4QQB - chains P and A of the 3 polymer chains in the assembly; structure by X-ray diffraction, 2.80 A resolution.

# Chain P
Molecule: msl2 mRNA
Notes: fragment: site F 18-mer
Sequence (18 nucleotides; numbered 4 to 21; the number before each row is that of its first residue):
     4 UUUUUUUGAG CACGUGAA
Disordered / not traced: 21

# Chain A
Name: Protein sex-lethal
Organism: Drosophila melanogaster
Notes: fragment: rrm1-rrm2
UniProt: P19339 (SXL_DROME); numbering as in UniProt (aligned over 122-294)
Chain sequence (176 residues; each row starts with the number of its first residue):
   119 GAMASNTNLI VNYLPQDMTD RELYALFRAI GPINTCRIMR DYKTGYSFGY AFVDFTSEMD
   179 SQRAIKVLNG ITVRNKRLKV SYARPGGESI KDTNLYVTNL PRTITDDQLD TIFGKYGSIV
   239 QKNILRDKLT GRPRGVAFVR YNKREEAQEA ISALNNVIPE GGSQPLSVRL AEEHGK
Disordered / not traced: 119-122, 292-294
Sequence notes: expression tag (119-121)

# How chain P and chain A interact
Contacting residue pairs (60):
  U4(P) with Tyr214(A), hydrogen bond to the phosphate; Phe256(A), base contact; Glu290(A), base contact
  U5(P) with Asn212(A), hydrogen bond to the base; Gln239(A), base contact; Asn241(A), phosphate contact; Leu243(A), sugar contact; Phe256(A), stacking on the base
  U6(P) with Tyr131(A), stacking on the base; Lys194(A), hydrogen bond to the sugar; Arg195(A), hydrogen bond to the base; Asn241(A), phosphate contact
  U7(P) with Gln134(A), hydrogen bond to the base; Lys194(A), phosphate contact
  U8(P) with Tyr131(A), phosphate contact; Gln134(A), hydrogen bond to the base; Ser165(A), hydrogen bond to the base; Phe166(A), hydrogen bond to the base; Gly167(A), base contact
  U9(P) with Ile128(A), base contact; Asn130(A), base contact; Tyr168(A), sugar contact; Lys197(A), hydrogen bond to the base; Arg202(A), hydrogen bond to the base; Val238(A), base contact; Gln239(A), base contact; Arg258(A), hydrogen bond to the sugar
  U10(P) with Tyr168(A), sugar contact; Phe170(A), sugar contact; Ala201(A), base contact; Arg202(A), hydrogen bond to the base; Gly204(A), sugar contact; Gly205(A), hydrogen bond to the sugar; Arg258(A), salt bridge to the phosphate
  G11(P) with Asn126(A), hydrogen bond to the base; Arg155(A), hydrogen bond to the phosphate; Met157(A), sugar contact; Phe170(A), stacking on the base
  A12(P) with Arg155(A), hydrogen bond to the phosphate; Tyr160(A), stacking on the base
  G13(P) with Asp138(A), hydrogen bond to the sugar; Arg155(A), phosphate contact
  C14(P) with Arg158(A), hydrogen bond to the sugar; Tyr160(A), hydrogen bond to the base; Lys161(A), hydrogen bond to the base; Thr162(A), base contact; Gly163(A), base contact
  A15(P) with Thr137(A), phosphate contact; Asp138(A), phosphate contact
  C16(P) with Arg139(A), salt bridge to the phosphate
  G17(P) with Asp138(A), hydrogen bond to the base; Cys154(A), hydrogen bond to the base
  U18(P) with Asp138(A), base contact; Arg139(A), hydrogen bond to the base; Tyr142(A), sugar contact
  G19(P) with Tyr142(A), hydrogen bond to the phosphate; Ala143(A), phosphate contact; Arg146(A), salt bridge to the phosphate; Ala147(A), base contact
  A20(P) with Arg139(A), salt bridge to the phosphate
Other interface residues (no listed pair), chain A (47 interface residues in all): Leu132, Ile156, Asp159, Ser199, Tyr200, Ile208

# Summary
17 residues of chain P face 47 of chain A across their interface, with 24 hydrogen bonds, 4 salt bridges and 4
aromatic stacking contacts. Among the polar pairs are U5(P)-Asn212(A), U6(P)-Arg195(A) and U7(P)-Gln134(A).
Here chain P is msl2 mRNA and chain A is Protein sex-lethal (Drosophila melanogaster). Entry 4QQB (Structural
basis for the assembly of the SXL-UNR translation regulatory complex) was determined by X-ray diffraction.
